1FZA - chains A and B of the 6 polymer chains in the assembly; structure by X-ray diffraction, 2.90 A resolution.

[Chain A]
Molecule: Fibrinogen
Source organism: Homo sapiens
Notes: fragment: fragment d
Reference sequence: P02671 (FIBA_HUMAN); residues 111-197 here correspond to UniProt positions 130-216 (UniProt number = residue number + 19)
Sequence (87 residues; numbered 111 to 197; the number before each row is that of its first residue):
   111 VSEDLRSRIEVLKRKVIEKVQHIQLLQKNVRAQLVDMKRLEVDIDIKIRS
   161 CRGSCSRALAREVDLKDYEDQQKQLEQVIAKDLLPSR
Not modelled in the structure: 196-197
Disulfides: C161-C165

[Chain B]
Molecule: Fibrinogen
Source organism: Homo sapiens
Notes: fragment: fragment d
Reference sequence: P02675 (FIBB_HUMAN); residues 134-461 here correspond to UniProt positions 164-491 (UniProt number = residue number + 30)
Sequence (328 residues; row label = number of the first residue in the row):
   134 DNENVVNEYSSELEKHQLYIDETVNSNIPTNLRVLRSILENLRSKIQKLE
   184 SDVSAQMEYCRTPCTVSCNIPVVSGKECEEIIRKGGETSEMYLIQPDSSV
   234 KPYRVYCDMNTENGGWTVIQNRQDGSVDFGRKWDPYKQGFGNVATNTDGK
   284 NYCGLPGEYWLGNDKISQLTRMGPTELLIEMEDWKGDKVKAHYGGFTVQN
   334 EANKYQISVNKYRGTAGNALMDGASQLMGENRTMTIHNGMFFSTYDRDND
   384 GWLTSDPRKQCSKEDGGGWWYNRCHAANPNGRYYWGGQYTWDMAKHGTDD
   434 GVVWMNWKGSWYSMRKMSMKIRPFFPQQ
Not modelled in the structure: 134-147, 461
Disulfides: C201-C286, C211-C240, C394-C407

[Interface between chain A and chain B]
Contacting residue pairs - 85 pairs, chain A then chain B:
  I119(A) - Q150(B)
  I119(A) - Y152(B)
  K123(A) - D154(B)  salt bridge
  V126(A) - V157(B)  hydrophobic
  V130(A) - I161(B)  hydrophobic
  I133(A) - N164(B)
  I133(A) - L165(B)  hydrophobic
  L136(A) - L168(B)  hydrophobic
  Q137(A) - L168(B)
  V140(A) - I171(B)  hydrophobic
  V140(A) - L172(B)  hydrophobic
  Q143(A) - L172(B)
  Q143(A) - L175(B)
  L144(A) - L175(B)  hydrophobic
  V145(A) - D425(B)
  M147(A) - L175(B)  hydrophobic
  M147(A) - I179(B)  hydrophobic
  M147(A) - L182(B)  hydrophobic
  K148(A) - D425(B)  salt bridge
  R149(A) - W424(B)  hydrogen bond (side chain-backbone)
  R149(A) - D425(B)
  R149(A) - M426(B)
  R149(A) - A427(B)  hydrogen bond (side chain-backbone)
  R149(A) - H429(B)
  R149(A) - G430(B)
  E151(A) - K178(B)
  E151(A) - L182(B)
  D153(A) - R415(B)  salt bridge
  D153(A) - K428(B)  salt bridge
  I154(A) - L182(B)  hydrophobic
  I156(A) - R415(B)
  K157(A) - D398(B)
  K157(A) - R415(B)
  K157(A) - K428(B)
  I158(A) - Q189(B)
  R159(A) - G258(B)
  R159(A) - S259(B)
  R159(A) - Y416(B)
  R159(A) - W418(B)
  S160(A) - G258(B)  hydrogen bond (backbone-backbone)
  S160(A) - S259(B)
  S160(A) - V260(B)
  S160(A) - D261(B)
  C161(A) - Q189(B)
  C161(A) - C193(B)  hydrogen bond
  R162(A) - D257(B)  salt bridge
  R162(A) - S259(B)
  G163(A) - C197(B)
  G163(A) - S259(B)  hydrogen bond (backbone-backbone)
  G163(A) - N275(B)  hydrogen bond (backbone-side chain)
  S164(A) - P196(B)
  S164(A) - C197(B)  hydrogen bond (backbone-backbone)
  C165(A) - Q189(B)
  C165(A) - Y192(B)
  C165(A) - C193(B)  disulfide
  C165(A) - T195(B)
  C165(A) - P196(B)
  C165(A) - C197(B)  hydrogen bond (backbone-backbone)
  S166(A) - Y192(B)
  S166(A) - T195(B)  hydrogen bond (backbone-backbone)
  S166(A) - P196(B)
  S166(A) - C197(B)
  R167(A) - Q189(B)
  R167(A) - Y192(B)  hydrogen bond
  A168(A) - Q189(B)
  L169(A) - A188(B)  hydrophobic
  L169(A) - Q189(B)
  L169(A) - Y192(B)  hydrophobic
  R171(A) - L182(B)
  R171(A) - D185(B)  salt bridge
  L175(A) - M426(B)  hydrophobic
  D177(A) - N174(B)
  D177(A) - K178(B)  salt bridge
  Y178(A) - L175(B)  hydrophobic
  Y178(A) - K178(B)
  Q181(A) - I171(B)
  Q181(A) - N174(B)  hydrogen bond
  Q182(A) - D425(B)
  V188(A) - N164(B)
  V188(A) - V167(B)  hydrophobic
  D192(A) - V157(B)
  D192(A) - N160(B)
  D192(A) - N164(B)
  L193(A) - D154(B)
  P195(A) - Y152(B)  hydrophobic
Interface residues without a listed pair, chain A (43 interface residues in all): L150, V152
Interface residues without a listed pair, chain B (45 interface residues in all): K181, V186, Y417
Cross-chain cystine bridges: C165(A)-C193(B)

[Overview]
Chain A and chain B form an interface of 43 and 45 residues respectively; the contacts include 1 disulfide
bond, 11 hydrogen bonds and 7 salt bridges. Among the polar pairs are K123(A)-D154(B), K148(A)-D425(B) and
D153(A)-R415(B).
Here chain A is Fibrinogen and chain B is Fibrinogen, both from Homo sapiens. Entry 1FZA (Crystal structure of
fibrinogen fragment D) was determined by X-ray diffraction, deposited together with 1FZB.
